8W8N - chains C and F of the 9 polymer chains in the assembly; structure by X-ray diffraction, 2.69 A resolution.

# Chain C
Molecule: DNA-directed RNA polymerase subunit beta
Source organism: Thermus thermophilus HB8
Notes: EC 2.7.7.6
UniProt: Q8RQE9 (RPOB_THET8); residue numbers follow UniProt; this construct covers 1-1119
Amino-acid sequence (1119 residues; row label = number of the first residue in the row):
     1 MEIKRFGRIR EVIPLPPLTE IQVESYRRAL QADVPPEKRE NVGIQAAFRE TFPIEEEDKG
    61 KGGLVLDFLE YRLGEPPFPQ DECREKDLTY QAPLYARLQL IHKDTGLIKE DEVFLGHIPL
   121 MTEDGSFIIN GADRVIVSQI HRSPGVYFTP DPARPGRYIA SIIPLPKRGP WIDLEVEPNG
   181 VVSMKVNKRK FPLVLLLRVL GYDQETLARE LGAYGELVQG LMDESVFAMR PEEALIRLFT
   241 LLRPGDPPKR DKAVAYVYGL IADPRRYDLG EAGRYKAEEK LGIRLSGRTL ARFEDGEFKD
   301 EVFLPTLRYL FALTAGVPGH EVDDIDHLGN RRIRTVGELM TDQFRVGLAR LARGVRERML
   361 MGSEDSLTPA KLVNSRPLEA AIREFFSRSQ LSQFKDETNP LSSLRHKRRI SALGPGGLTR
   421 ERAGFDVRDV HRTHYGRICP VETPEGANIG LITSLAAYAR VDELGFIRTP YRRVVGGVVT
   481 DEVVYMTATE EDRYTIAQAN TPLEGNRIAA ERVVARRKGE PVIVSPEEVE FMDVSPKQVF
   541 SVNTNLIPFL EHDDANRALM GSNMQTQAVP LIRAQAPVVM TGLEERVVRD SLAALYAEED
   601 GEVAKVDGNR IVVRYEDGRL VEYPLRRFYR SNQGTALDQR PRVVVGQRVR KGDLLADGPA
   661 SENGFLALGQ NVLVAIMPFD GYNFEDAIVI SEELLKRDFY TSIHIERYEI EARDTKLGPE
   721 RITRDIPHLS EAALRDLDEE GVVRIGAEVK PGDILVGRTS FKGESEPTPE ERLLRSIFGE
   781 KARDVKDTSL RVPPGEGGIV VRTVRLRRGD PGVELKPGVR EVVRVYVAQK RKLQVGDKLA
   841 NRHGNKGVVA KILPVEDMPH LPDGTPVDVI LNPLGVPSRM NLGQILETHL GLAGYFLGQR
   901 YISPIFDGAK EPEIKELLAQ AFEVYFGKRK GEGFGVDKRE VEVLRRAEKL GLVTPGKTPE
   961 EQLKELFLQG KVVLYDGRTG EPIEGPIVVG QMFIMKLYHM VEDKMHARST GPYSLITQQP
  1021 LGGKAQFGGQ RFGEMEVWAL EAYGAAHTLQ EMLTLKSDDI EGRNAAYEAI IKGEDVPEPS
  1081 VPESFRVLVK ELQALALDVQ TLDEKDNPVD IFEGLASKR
Unresolved in the structure: 57-62, 1119

# Chain F
Molecule: RNA polymerase sigma factor SigA
Source organism: Thermus thermophilus HB8
UniProt: Q5SKW1 (Q5SKW1_THET8); residue numbers follow UniProt; this construct covers 1-423
Amino-acid sequence (443 residues; each row starts with the number of its first residue; numbers below 1 keep their minus sign (Met-19 is residue -19)):
   -19 MGSSHHHHHH SSGLVPRGSH MKKSKRKNAQ AQEAQETEVL VQEEAEELPE FPEGEPDPDL
    41 EDPDLTLEDD LLDLPEEGEG LDLEEEEEDL PIPKISTSDP VRQYLHEIGQ VPLLTLEEEV
   101 ELARKVEEGM EAIKKLSEIT GLDPDLIREV VRAKILGSAR VRHIPGLKET LDPKTVEEID
   161 QKLKSLPKEH KRYLHIAREG EAARQHLIEA NLRLVVSIAK KYTGRGLSFL DLIQEGNQGL
   221 IRAVEKFEYK RRFKFSTYAT WWIRQAINRA IADQARTIRI PVHMVETINK LSRTARQLQQ
   281 ELGREPTYEE IAEAMGPGWD AKRVEETLKI AQEPVSLETP IGDEKDSFYG DFIPDEHLPS
   341 PVDAATQSLL SEELEKALSK LSEREAMVLK LRKGLIDGRE HTLEEVGAFF GVTRERIRQI
   401 ENKALRKLKY HESRTRKLRD FLD
Unresolved in the structure: -19 to 77
Sequence notes: expression tag (-19 to 0)
Metal / ion sites: Mg2+ site 1: Ala292, Gly296, Trp299; Mg2+ site 2: Asp326 (shared with 1 residue of chain G)

# Interface between chain C and chain F
Contacting residue pairs (75; chain C residue first):
  Val113(C) with Gln280(F)
  Phe114(C) with Gln279(F); Gly283(F)
  His117(C) with Gly283(F), hydrogen bond (side chain-backbone)
  Arg243(C) with Arg82(F)
  Pro244(C) with Arg82(F), hydrogen bond (backbone-side chain)
  Arg353(C) with Thr203(F)
  Glu357(C) with Lys201(F)
  Met361(C) with Lys201(F)
  Ala370(C) with Gln280(F), hydrogen bond (backbone-side chain)
  Val373(C) with Gln280(F), hydrogen bond (backbone-side chain)
  Asn374(C) with Arg276(F), hydrogen bond
  Ser375(C) with Gln279(F), hydrogen bond
  Arg376(C) with Arg276(F); Glu285(F), salt bridge
  Glu379(C) with Gln279(F)
  Gln390(C) with Asp323(F)
  His728(C) with Asp423(F)
  Thr768(C) with Gln347(F), hydrogen bond
  Pro769(C) with Lys373(F); Gly374(F); Leu375(F); Gly378(F)
  Glu770(C) with Leu350(F); Ser351(F), hydrogen bond; Leu354(F)
  Glu771(C) with Gln347(F), hydrogen bond
  Arg772(C) with Lys373(F), hydrogen bond (backbone-side chain); Glu380(F), salt bridge
  Leu773(C) with Leu354(F), hydrophobic; Lys373(F)
  Leu774(C) with Leu350(F), hydrophobic; Leu418(F), hydrophobic; Phe421(F), hydrophobic
  Arg775(C) with Leu422(F)
  Ser776(C) with Lys373(F), hydrogen bond
  Ile777(C) with Leu408(F), hydrophobic; Lys409(F)
  Phe778(C) with Glu412(F); Leu418(F); Arg419(F); Leu422(F), hydrophobic
  Arg808(C) with Glu305(F), salt bridge
  Glu814(C) with Pro286(F); Thr287(F); Tyr288(F), hydrogen bond (side chain-backbone)
  Leu815(C) with Tyr288(F), hydrogen bond (backbone-side chain)
  Lys816(C) with Tyr288(F)
  Pro817(C) with Tyr288(F); Glu305(F); Leu308(F), hydrophobic
  Gly818(C) with Glu305(F), hydrogen bond (backbone-side chain)
  Pro1012(C) with Pro334(F), hydrophobic
  Tyr1013(C) with Pro334(F); Asp335(F), hydrogen bond (backbone-backbone); Pro341(F)
  Ser1014(C) with Asp335(F)
  Leu1015(C) with Ile333(F), hydrophobic; Asp335(F)
  Gln1018(C) with Asp335(F), hydrogen bond; Leu338(F)
  Leu1021(C) with Asp331(F); Pro334(F), hydrophobic
  Gln1026(C) with Phe332(F)
  Ile1060(C) with Leu338(F), hydrophobic
  Asn1064(C) with Pro341(F); Ala344(F)
  Tyr1067(C) with Pro341(F); Val342(F); Ala345(F), hydrophobic
  Glu1068(C) with Ala345(F); Ser348(F), hydrogen bond
  Ile1071(C) with Ala345(F), hydrophobic
  Lys1072(C) with Leu349(F); Glu352(F), salt bridge
Also at the interface, not in a pair above, chain C (53 interface residues in all): Tyr95, Arg358, Arg713, Lys716, Val819, Thr1010, Arg1063
Also at the interface, not in a pair above, chain F (57 interface residues in all): Lys200, Arg244, Gln277, Arg284, Glu289, Lys309, Ile310, Gln312, Pro339, Ser340, Leu358, Leu369, Leu405

# In short
The interface between chain C and chain F involves 53 residues on one side and 57 on the other, with 17
hydrogen bonds and 4 salt bridges. Among the polar pairs are Arg376(C)-Glu285(F), Arg772(C)-Glu380(F) and
Arg808(C)-Glu305(F). Ala292(F), Gly296(F) and Trp299(F) form the Mg2+ site 1.
Here chain C is DNA-directed RNA polymerase subunit beta and chain F is RNA polymerase sigma factor SigA, both
from Thermus thermophilus HB8. Entry 8W8N (Thermus thermophilus initiation transcription complex in the
pre-translocated state) was determined by X-ray diffraction, deposited together with 8W8O and 8W8P.
